PDB entry 7PAK | electron microscopy, 5.30 A resolution (low resolution: residue-level contacts below are approximate; hydrogen-bond / salt-bridge calls are withheld) | chains l and 3 of the 55 polymer chains in the assembly

[Chain l]
Protein: 50S ribosomal protein L16
Organism: Mycoplasma pneumoniae M129
UniProtKB: P41204 (RL16_MYCPN); residue numbers follow UniProt; this construct covers 1-139
Sequence (139 residues; numbered 1 to 139; the number before each row is that of its first residue):
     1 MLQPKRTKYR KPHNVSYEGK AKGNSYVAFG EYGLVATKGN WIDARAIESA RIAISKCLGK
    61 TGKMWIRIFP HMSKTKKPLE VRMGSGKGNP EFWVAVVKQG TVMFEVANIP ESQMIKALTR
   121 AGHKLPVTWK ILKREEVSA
Disordered / not traced: 137-139

[Chain 3]
Molecule: 23S ribosomal RNA
Organism: Mycoplasma pneumoniae M129
Sequence (2907 nucleotides; row label = number of the first residue in the row):
     1 UACAAUAAGU UACUAAGGGC UUAUGGUGGA UGCCUUGGCA CUAAUAGGCG AUGAAGGACG
    61 UGUUAACCUG CGAUAAGCUU CGGGUAGGUG GUAAGAACCU CAGAUCCGGA GAUUUCCGAA
   121 UGGAGCAAUC CGGUAGUUGG AAACAGCUAU CAUUAAUUGA UGAAUAAAUA GUCAAUUAAA
   181 GCAAUACGUG GUGAAGUGAA ACAUCUCAGU AGCCACAGGA AAAGAAAACG AAUGUGAUUC
   241 CGUGUGUAGU GGCGAGCGAA AGCGGAACAG GCCAAACUUA UCAUUAGAUA GGGGUUGUAG
   301 GGCUUGCAAU GUGGACUUGA AAACGAUAGA AGAAGCUGUU GGAAAGCAGC GCGCAAAAGG
   361 GUGAUAGCCC CGUAUUUGAA AUUGUUUUCA UACCUAGCGA GAUCCCUGAG UAGCUCGGAA
   421 AACGUUAUUU UGAGUGAAUC UGCCCAGACC AUUGGGUAAG CCUAAAUACU AAUUAGUGAC
   481 CGAUAGCGAA ACAGUACCGU GAGGGAAAGG UGAAAAGAAC CCAGAGAUGG GAGUGAAAUA
   541 GAUUCUGAAA CCAUAUGCCU ACAACGUGUC AGAGCACAUU AAUGUGUGAU GGCGUGCGUU
   601 UUGAAGUAUG AGCCGGCGAG UUAUGAUAGC AAGCGUUAGU UAACCAGGAG AUGGGGAGCU
   661 GUAGCGAAAG CGAGUUUUAA AAGAGCGUUU GUUUGUUAUU AUAGACCCGA AACGGGUUGA
   721 GCUAGUCAUG AGCAGGUUGA AGGUUGAGUA ACAUCAACUG GAGGACCGAA CCGACUCUCG
   781 UUGAAACGAU AGCGGAUGAC UUGUGAUUAG GGGUGAAAUU CCAAUCGAAA UCCGUGAUAG
   841 CUGGUUCUCG UCGAAAUAGC UUUAAGGCUA GCGUGAGAUC ACAAAUAAGU GGAGGUAAAG
   901 CUACUGAAUG UAUGAUGGCG CCACCUAGGC GUACUGAAUA CAAUUAAACU CUGAAUGCCA
   961 UUUAUUUUAU UCUCGCAGUC AGACAGUGGG GGAUAAGCUU CAUUGUCAAG AGGGGAAGAG
  1021 CCCAGAUCAU UAAAUAAGGU CCCCAAAAUA UACUAAGUGG AAAAGGAUGU GAAAGUGCUA
  1081 AAACAGCAAG GAUGUUGGCU UAGAAGCAGC CAUCGUUUAA AGAGUGCGUA ACAGCUCACU
  1141 UGUCGAGUGU UUUUGCGCCG AAGAUGUAAC GGGGCUAAGU AUAUUACCGA AUUUAUGGAU
  1201 AAGAUUUAUA UCUUGUGGUA GACGAGCGUU GUAUUGGAGU UGAAGUCAAA GCGUGAGCAU
  1261 UGGUGGAUCC AAUACAAGUG AGAAUGCCGG CAUGAGUAAC GCUUGGGAGU GAGAAUCUCC
  1321 CAAACCGAUU GACUAAGGUU UCCUGGACCA GGGUCGUCCU UCCAGGGUUA GUCUGGACCU
  1381 AAGCUGAGGC UGAAAAGCGU AGGCGAUGGA CAACAGGUUA AUAUUCCUGU ACUUACAGUU
  1441 AGACUGAUGG AGUGACAAAG AAGGUUUUCC ACCCCCAUAA UUGGAUUUGG GGAUAAAUCA
  1501 UAAGGUGGUA CAAUAGGCAA AUCCGUUGUG CAUAACAUUG AGUGAUGAUG UCGAGUGAAU
  1561 GAGUGAUCAA GUAGCGAAGG UGGUAUUAAU CAUGCUUUCA AGAAAAGCUU CUAGGGUUAA
  1621 UCUAGCUGUA ACCAGUACCG AGAACGAACA CACGUAGUCA AGGAGAGGAU CCUAAGGUUA
  1681 GCGAGUGAAC UAUAGCCAAG GAACUCUGCA AAUUAACCCC GUAAGUUAGC GAGAAGGGGU
  1741 GCUUAUGUAA AAGUAAGCCG CAGUGAAGAA CGAGGGGGGA CUGUUUAACU AAAACACAAC
  1801 UCUAUGCCAA ACCGUAAGGU GAUGUAUAUG GGGUGACACC UGCCCAGUGC UGGAAGGUUA
  1861 AAGAAGGAGG UUAGCGCAAG CGAAGCUUUU AACUGAAGCC CCAGUGAACG GCGGCCGUAA
  1921 CUAUAACGGU CCUAAGGUAG CGAAAUUCCU AGUCGGGUAA AUUCCGUCCC GCUUGAAUGG
  1981 UGUAACCAUC UCUUGACUGU CUCGGCUAUA GACUCGGUGA AAUCCAGGUA CGGGUGAAGA
  2041 CACCCGUUAG GCGCAACGGG ACGGAAAGAC CCCGUGAAGC UUUACUGUAG CUUAAUAUUG
  2101 AUCAGGACAU UAUCAUGUAG AGAAUAGGUA GGAGCAAUCG AUGCAAGUUC GCUAGGACUU
  2161 GUUGAUGCGA AAGGUGGAAU ACUACCCUUG GUUGUGUGCU GUUCUAAUUG GUAACUGUUA
  2221 UCCAGUUUCA AGACAGUGUU AGGUGGGCAG UUUGACUGGG GCGGUCGCCU CCUAAAAGGU
  2281 AACGGAGGCG UACAAAGGUA CCUUCAGUAC GGUUGGAAAU CGUAUGUAGA GUGUAAUGGU
  2341 GUAAGGGUGC UUGACUGUGA GACAUACAGG UCGAACAGGU GAGAAAUCAG GUCAUAGUGA
  2401 UCCGGUGGUC CAGUAUGGAA UGGCCAUCGC UCAACGGAUA AAAGCUACUC CGGGGAUAAC
  2461 AGGCUGAUAC UGCCCAAGAG UUCAUAUCGA CGGCAGUGUU UGGCACCUCG AUGUCGACUC
  2521 AUCUCAUCCU CGAGCUGAAG CAGGUUCGAA GGGUUCGGCU GUUCGCCGAU UAAAGAGAUA
  2581 CGUGAGUUGG GUUCAAACCG UCGUGAGACA GGUUGGUCCC UAUCUAUUGU GCCCGUAGGA
  2641 AGAUUGAAGA GUGUUGCUUC UAGUACGAGA GGACCGAAGC GAGGACACCU CUUAUGCUCC
  2701 AGUUGUAGCG CCAGCUGCAC CGCUGGGUAG UAACGUGUCU AUUAGAUAAA CGCUGAAAGC
  2761 AUCUAAGUGU GAAACUAUCU CAAAGAUUAA UCUUCCCAUU UCGCAAGAAA GUAAGAGCCG
  2821 UCAAAGACGA UGACGUUGAU AGGUUACAGG UGUAAGCAUA GUGAUAUGUU GAGCUGAGUA
  2881 AUACUAAUUG CUCGAGGACU UAUUGGA
Disordered / not traced: 1-7, 923-927, 1560-1569, 2901-2907

[Interface between chain l and chain 3]
Pairs across the interface (81):
  Gln3(l) with A908(3)
  Pro4(l) with A907(3); A908(3)
  Lys5(l) with A907(3); A908(3)
  Arg6(l) with G906(3); A907(3)
  Lys8(l) with C949(3)
  Tyr9(l) with A948(3); C949(3)
  Lys11(l) with A947(3); A948(3); G2285(3)
  Pro12(l) with A947(3); A948(3)
  His13(l) with A947(3); G990(3)
  Asn14(l) with U994(3)
  Ser16(l) with U994(3)
  Tyr17(l) with U994(3)
  Lys22(l) with A899(3); G900(3); U945(3); A946(3)
  Gly23(l) with U944(3); U945(3)
  Asn24(l) with U944(3); U945(3)
  Ser25(l) with U944(3)
  Tyr26(l) with A943(3)
  Phe29(l) with G910(3); A942(3)
  Trp41(l) with U994(3)
  Asp43(l) with G2493(3)
  Arg45(l) with G2492(3)
  Ala46(l) with G2492(3)
  Ser49(l) with C2491(3); G2492(3)
  Lys56(l) with A2477(3)
  Trp65(l) with G910(3)
  Ile66(l) with U909(3)
  Arg67(l) with A943(3)
  His71(l) with A907(3)
  Thr75(l) with G992(3); A993(3)
  Lys76(l) with A993(3)
  Lys77(l) with G991(3); G992(3); A993(3)
  Leu79(l) with A2467(3)
  Glu80(l) with U2501(3); G2502(3)
  Arg82(l) with G2258(3); G2259(3); C2504(3)
  Met83(l) with G992(3); G2258(3); G2503(3); C2504(3)
  Gly84(l) with G2258(3); G2284(3)
  Ser85(l) with C2283(3); G2284(3)
  Gly86(l) with G2284(3); G2285(3)
  Lys87(l) with G991(3); G992(3); G2285(3)
  Arg120(l) with C2475(3); A2476(3); A2477(3)
  His123(l) with C2475(3); G2492(3)
  Lys124(l) with C2475(3); C2491(3); G2492(3)
  Leu125(l) with G2493(3)
  Pro126(l) with G2493(3); C2494(3)
  Thr128(l) with G1065(3)
  Lys130(l) with U1153(3)
Other interface residues (no listed pair), chain l (52 interface residues in all): Val15, Lys20, Phe69, Met72, Val81, Lys98
Other interface residues (no listed pair), chain 3 (47 interface residues in all): A995, A996, A1064, U2257, G2261, U2273, A2286, A2484

[In short]
Chain l and chain 3 form an interface of 52 and 47 residues respectively.
Chain l is 50S ribosomal protein L16 and chain 3 is 23S ribosomal RNA, both from Mycoplasma pneumoniae M129;
the structure, 70S ribosome with EF-Tu-tRNA and P-site tRNA in Mycoplasma pneumoniae cells, was determined by
electron microscopy together with 7OOC, 7OOD, 7P6Z, 7PAH, 7PAI, 7PAJ and 23 further entries from the same
study.
